Entry 5F9H (X-ray diffraction, 3.10 A resolution); this record covers chains A and G of the 12 polymer chains in the assembly.

Chain A (and G):
Name: Probable ATP-dependent RNA helicase DDX58
Source organism: Homo sapiens
Notes: EC 3.6.4.13; chain G of this document is another copy of the same molecule, construct and numbering; everything in this record applies to it too
Reference sequence: O95786 (DDX58_HUMAN); residues 232-925 here = UniProt positions 232-925
Chain sequence (695 residues; row label = number of the first residue in the row):
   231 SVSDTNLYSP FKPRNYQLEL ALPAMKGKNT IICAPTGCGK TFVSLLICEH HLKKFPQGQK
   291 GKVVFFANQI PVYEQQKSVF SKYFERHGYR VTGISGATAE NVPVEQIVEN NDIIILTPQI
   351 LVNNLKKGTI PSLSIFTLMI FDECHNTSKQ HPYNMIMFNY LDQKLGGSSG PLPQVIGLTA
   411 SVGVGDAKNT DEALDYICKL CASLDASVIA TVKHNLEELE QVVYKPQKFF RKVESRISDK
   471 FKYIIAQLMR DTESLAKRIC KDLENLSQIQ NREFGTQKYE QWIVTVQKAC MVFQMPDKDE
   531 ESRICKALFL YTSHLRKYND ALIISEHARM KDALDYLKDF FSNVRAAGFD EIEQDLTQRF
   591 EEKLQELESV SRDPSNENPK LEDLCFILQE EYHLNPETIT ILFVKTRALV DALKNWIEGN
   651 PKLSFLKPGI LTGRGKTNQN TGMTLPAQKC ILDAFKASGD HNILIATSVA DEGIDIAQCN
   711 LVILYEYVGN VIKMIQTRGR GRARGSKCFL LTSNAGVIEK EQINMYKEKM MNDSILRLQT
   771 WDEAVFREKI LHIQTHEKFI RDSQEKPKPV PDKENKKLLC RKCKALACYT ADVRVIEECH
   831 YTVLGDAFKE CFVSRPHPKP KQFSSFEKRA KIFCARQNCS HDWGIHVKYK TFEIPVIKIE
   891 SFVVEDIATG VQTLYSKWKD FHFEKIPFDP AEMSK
Not modelled in the structure: 231-240, 494-501, 578, 665-689, 795-796, 923-925 (chain G: 231-239, 492-501, 665-680, 794-797, 923-925)
Sequence notes: expression tag (231)
Swiss-Prot annotation at these positions:
  - motif: Asp372 to His375 (DECH box)
  - binding site (ATP): Ala264 to Thr271
  - binding site (Zn(2+)): Cys810, Cys813, Cys864, Cys869
  - modified residue: Asn495 (Microbial infection: Deamidated asparagine), Asn549 (Microbial infection: Deamidated asparagine), Thr770 (Phosphothreonine), Ser854 (Phosphoserine), Ser855 (Phosphoserine), Lys858 (N6-acetyllysine), Lys909 (N6-acetyllysine)
  - cross-link: Lys812 (Glycyl lysine isopeptide (Lys-Gly) (interchain with G-Cter in ubiquitin))
  - natural variant: Cys268 (C268F: In SGMRT2), Glu373 (E373A: In SGMRT2)
  - mutagenesis: Lys270 (K270A: No IRF3 signaling activity. Loss of dsRNA-induced ATPase activity. No effect on ds-RNA binding. Changed RIG-I signaling pathway), Asp372 to His375 (Loss of dsRNA-induced ATPase activity. No effect on ds-RNA binding. Changed RIG-I signaling pathway), Thr409 to Ser411 (Loss of dsRNA-induced ATPase activity. No effect on ds-RNA binding. Changed RIG-I signaling pathway), Asn495 (N495Q: Complete loss of herpes simplex virus 1 UL37-mediated deamidation; when associated with Q-549), Asn549 (N549Q: Complete loss of herpes simplex virus 1 UL37-mediated deamidation; when associated with Q-495), Phe633 to Thr636 (Loss of dsRNA-induced ATPase activity. Changed RIG-I signaling pathway), Thr697 to Asp701 (No effect on dsRNA-induced ATPase activity. Changed RIG-I signaling pathway), Gln726 to Arg730 (Loss of dsRNA-induced ATPase activity. Changed RIG-I signaling pathway), Lys788 (K788R: Decreased polyubiquitination. Loss of function in RIG-I signaling pathway. Decreased ubiquitination and function in RIG-I signaling pathway without effect on RNA-binding ...), Lys849 (K849R: Decreased ubiquitination and function in RIG-I signaling pathway without effect on RNA-binding; when associated with R-788, R-851, R-888, R-907 and R-909), Lys851 (K851R: Decreased ubiquitination and function in RIG-I signaling pathway without effect on RNA-binding; when associated with R-788, R-849, R-888, R-907 and R-909), Lys888 (K888R: Decreased ubiquitination and function in RIG-I signaling pathway without effect on RNA-binding; when associated with R-788, R-849, R-851, R-907 and R-909), 2 further mutagenesis entries in UniProt
Ion coordination: Mg2+ site 1: Pro286, Gln289; Mg2+ site 2 near Gln349 (its only coordinating residue here); Zn2+: Cys810, Cys813, Cys864, Cys869
Small-molecule neighbours: GTP (guanosine-5'-triphosphate): Arg664, His830, His847, Phe853, Lys858, Lys861, Asp872, Gly874, Ile875, Val886, Ile887, Lys888
What the authors report for this chain:
  - binding site for GTP: His830, His847, Lys858, Lys861, Val886, Lys888
  - mutagenesis - H830A: increased binding to Cap-1 HP RNA
  - mutagenesis - H830A: increased binding to 2'-O-methylated 5'ppp HP RNA
  - mutagenesis - H830A: increased signaling in response to Cap-1 dsRNA
  - mutagenesis - H830A: increased signaling in response to 5'ppp 2'O-Me HP RNA
  - mutagenesis - H830A: increased signaling in response to in the absence of RNA stimulation
  - mutagenesis - H830A: unchanged expression
  - specificity-determining residues: His830
  - mutagenesis - H830A: unchanged signaling in response to 5'ppp
  - mutagenesis - H830A: increased signaling in response to Cap-0 dsRNA

Interface between chain A and chain G:
Contacting residue pairs (4):
  His280(A) with Pro920(G), hydrogen bond (side chain-backbone); Ala921(G)
  Lys284(A) with Thr881(G)
  Phe285(A) with Thr881(G)
Other interface residues (no listed pair), chain A (8 interface residues in all): Leu252, Met255, Lys256, Lys283, Pro286
Other interface residues (no listed pair), chain G (4 interface residues in all): Asp919

Overview:
Chain A and chain G form an interface of 8 and 4 residues respectively, with 1 hydrogen bond. Its one
hydrogen-bonded contact is His280(A)-Pro920(G). Chain A binds GTP. From the paper: a binding site for GTP at
His830(A), His847(A) and Lys858(A) among others; H830A of chain A increases binding to Cap-1 HP RNA.
Chain A and chain G are both Probable ATP-dependent RNA helicase DDX58 (Homo sapiens); the structure, Crystal
structure of RIG-I helicase-RD in complex with 24-mer 5' triphosphate hairpin RNA, was determined by X-ray
diffraction together with 5F98 and 5F9F from the same study.
